7AYP - chain A; structure by X-ray diffraction, 1.70 A resolution.

Chain A:
Protein: Endo-1,4-beta-xylanase
From: uncultured bacterium
Notes: EC 3.2.1.8
UniProtKB: A0A140HJ20 (A0A140HJ20_9BACT); residue numbers follow UniProt; this construct covers 29-458
Chain sequence (436 residues; numbered 29 to 464; the number before each row is that of its first residue):
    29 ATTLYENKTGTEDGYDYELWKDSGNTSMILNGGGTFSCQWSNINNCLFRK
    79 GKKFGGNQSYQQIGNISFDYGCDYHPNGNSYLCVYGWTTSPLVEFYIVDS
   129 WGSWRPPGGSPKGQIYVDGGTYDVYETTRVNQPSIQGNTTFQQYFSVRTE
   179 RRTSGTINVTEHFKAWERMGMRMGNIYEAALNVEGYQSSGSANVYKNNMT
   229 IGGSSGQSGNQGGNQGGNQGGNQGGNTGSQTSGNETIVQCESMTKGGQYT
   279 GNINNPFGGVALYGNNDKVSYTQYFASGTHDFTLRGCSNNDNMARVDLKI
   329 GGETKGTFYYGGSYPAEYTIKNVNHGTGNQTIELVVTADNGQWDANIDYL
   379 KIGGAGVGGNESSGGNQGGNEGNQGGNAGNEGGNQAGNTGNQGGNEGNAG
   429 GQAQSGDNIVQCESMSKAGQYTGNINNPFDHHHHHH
Disordered / not traced: 29, 234-464
Construct notes: expression tag (459-464)
Reported in the primary citation:
  - catalytic residues: Glu122, Glu212 (by similarity / conservation)

In short:
From the paper: catalytic residues Glu122 and Glu212.
Chain A is Endo-1,4-beta-xylanase (uncultured bacterium); the structure, Structure of a GH11 domain refined
from the X-ray diffraction data of a GH11-CBM36-1 crystal, was determined by X-ray diffraction (same
publication as 7ZSZ, 7AX7 and 7AY3).
